PDB entry 4JPW | X-ray diffraction, 2.90 A resolution | chains H and L of the 3 polymer chains in the assembly

== Chain H ==
Name: Heavy chain of antibody 12A21
Source organism: Homo sapiens
Notes: antibody fragment or engineered binder
Chain sequence (225 residues; each row starts with the number of its first residue; note: 3 numbers in that range are skipped by the numbering (no residue carries them; nothing is unmodelled there); a row labelled like 52A-52B holds insertion residues (52A, then the next letters in order)):
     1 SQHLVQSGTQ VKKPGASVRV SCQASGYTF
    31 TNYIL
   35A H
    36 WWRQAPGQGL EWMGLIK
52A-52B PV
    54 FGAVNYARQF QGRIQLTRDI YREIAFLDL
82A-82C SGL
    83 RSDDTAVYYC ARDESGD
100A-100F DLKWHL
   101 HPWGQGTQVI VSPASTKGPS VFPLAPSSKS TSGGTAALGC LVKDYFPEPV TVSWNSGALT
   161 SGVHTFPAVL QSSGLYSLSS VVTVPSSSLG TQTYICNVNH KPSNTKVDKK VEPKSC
Disordered / not traced: 1, 216
Cystine bridges: Cys-22/Cys-92, Cys-140/Cys-196

== Chain L ==
Name: Light chain of antibody 12A21
Source organism: Homo sapiens
Notes: antibody fragment or engineered binder
Chain sequence (210 residues; row label = number of the first residue in the row; note: 4 numbers in that range are skipped by the numbering (no residue carries them; nothing is unmodelled there)):
     1 DIQMTQSPSS LSASVGDRVT INCQAGQGIG SSLNWYQKKP GRAPKLLVHG ASNLQRGVPS
    61 RFSGSGFHTT FTLTISSLQP DDVATYFCAV F
    96 QWFGPGTKVD IKRTVAAPSV FIFPPSDEQL KSGTASVVCL LNNFYPREAK VQWKVDNALQ
   156 SGNSQESVTE QDSKDSTYSL SSTLTLSKAD YEKHKVYACE VTHQGLRSPV TKSFNRGEC
Disordered / not traced: 213-214
Cystine bridges: Cys-23/Cys-88, Cys-134/Cys-194
Residues lining bound ligands: N-acetylglucosamine (NAG; 2-acetamido-2-deoxy-beta-D-glucopyranose): Gly-28, Ile-29, Gly-30, Ser-32, Val-90, Phe-91

== How chain H and chain L interact ==
Contacting residue pairs - 64 pairs, chain H then chain L:
  Trp-37(H) / Phe-91(L)
  Trp-37(H) / Gln-96(L)
  Trp-37(H) / Phe-98(L)  hydrophobic
  Gln-39(H) / Lys-38(L)
  Leu-45(H) / Pro-44(L)  hydrophobic
  Leu-45(H) / Phe-98(L)  hydrophobic
  Trp-47(H) / Gln-96(L)
  Tyr-91(H) / Lys-38(L)
  Tyr-91(H) / Arg-42(L)
  Tyr-91(H) / Ala-43(L)  hydrophobic
  Glu-96(H) / Gln-55(L)  hydrogen bond
  Glu-96(H) / Arg-56(L)  salt bridge
  Trp-100D(H) / Asn-34(L)
  Trp-100D(H) / Tyr-36(L)  hydrogen bond (backbone-side chain)
  Trp-100D(H) / Phe-91(L)
  Trp-100D(H) / Gln-96(L)
  His-100E(H) / Asn-34(L)
  His-100E(H) / His-49(L)
  Leu-100F(H) / Tyr-36(L)  hydrogen bond (backbone-side chain)
  Leu-100F(H) / Leu-46(L)
  His-101(H) / Gln-55(L)
  Trp-103(H) / Ala-43(L)  hydrophobic
  Trp-103(H) / Pro-44(L)
  Gly-104(H) / Ala-43(L)
  Val-121(H) / Glu-123(L)
  Phe-122(H) / Ser-121(L)
  Phe-122(H) / Glu-123(L)
  Phe-122(H) / Gln-124(L)
  Pro-123(H) / Ser-121(L)
  Pro-123(H) / Glu-123(L)
  Leu-124(H) / Phe-118(L)
  Leu-124(H) / Val-133(L)  hydrophobic
  Ala-125(H) / Phe-118(L)
  Lys-129(H) / Phe-116(L)
  Lys-129(H) / Ile-117(L)
  Lys-129(H) / Ser-208(L)  hydrogen bond (side chain-backbone)
  Thr-131(H) / Val-115(L)
  Thr-131(H) / Phe-116(L)
  Ser-132(H) / Ser-114(L)
  Ala-137(H) / Phe-116(L)  hydrophobic
  Ala-137(H) / Phe-118(L)
  Leu-141(H) / Ser-131(L)
  Lys-143(H) / Gln-124(L)
  Lys-143(H) / Ser-131(L)
  His-164(H) / Asn-137(L)
  His-164(H) / Asn-138(L)  hydrogen bond
  His-164(H) / Ser-174(L)  hydrogen bond
  Thr-165(H) / Thr-164(L)
  Phe-166(H) / Leu-135(L)  hydrophobic
  Phe-166(H) / Ser-162(L)
  Phe-166(H) / Thr-164(L)
  Phe-166(H) / Ser-174(L)
  Phe-166(H) / Leu-175(L)
  Phe-166(H) / Ser-176(L)
  Pro-167(H) / Ser-162(L)  hydrogen bond (backbone-side chain)
  Pro-167(H) / Val-163(L)
  Val-169(H) / Gln-160(L)
  Leu-170(H) / Gln-160(L)  hydrogen bond (backbone-side chain)
  Gln-171(H) / Gln-160(L)
  Ser-179(H) / Ser-176(L)
  Ser-179(H) / Thr-178(L)
  Val-181(H) / Leu-135(L)  hydrophobic
  Thr-183(H) / Asn-137(L)
  Lys-209(H) / Glu-123(L)  salt bridge
Also at the interface, not in a pair above, chain H (40 interface residues in all): Lys-100C, Ser-130, Thr-135, Ala-136, Leu-138, Lys-214
Also at the interface, not in a pair above, chain L (39 interface residues in all): Gly-50, Lys-207, Phe-209, Gly-212

== In short ==
40 residues of chain H and 39 residues of chain L are in contact; the contacts include 8 hydrogen bonds and 2
salt bridges. Polar contacts include Glu-96(H)/Arg-56(L), Lys-209(H)/Glu-123(L) and Glu-96(H)/Gln-55(L).
Ligands of chain L: N-acetylglucosamine.
Here chain H is Heavy chain of antibody 12A21 and chain L is Light chain of antibody 12A21, both from Homo
sapiens. Entry 4JPW (Crystal structure of broadly and potently neutralizing antibody 12a21 in complex with
hiv-1 strain 93th057 gp120 ...) was determined by X-ray diffraction, deposited together with 4GW4 and 4JPV.
